Entry 8BDR (electron microscopy, 2.70 A resolution); this record covers chains A and V of the 6 polymer chains in the assembly.

Chain A:
Name: Polymerase acidic protein
From: Influenza B virus (B/Memphis/13/2003)
Notes: EC 3.1.-.-
UniProt: Q5V8Z9 (Q5V8Z9_9INFB); numbering as in UniProt (aligned over 1-726)
Amino-acid sequence (751 residues; numbered -13 to 737; the number before each row is that of its first residue; numbers below 1 keep their minus sign (Gly-13 is residue -13)):
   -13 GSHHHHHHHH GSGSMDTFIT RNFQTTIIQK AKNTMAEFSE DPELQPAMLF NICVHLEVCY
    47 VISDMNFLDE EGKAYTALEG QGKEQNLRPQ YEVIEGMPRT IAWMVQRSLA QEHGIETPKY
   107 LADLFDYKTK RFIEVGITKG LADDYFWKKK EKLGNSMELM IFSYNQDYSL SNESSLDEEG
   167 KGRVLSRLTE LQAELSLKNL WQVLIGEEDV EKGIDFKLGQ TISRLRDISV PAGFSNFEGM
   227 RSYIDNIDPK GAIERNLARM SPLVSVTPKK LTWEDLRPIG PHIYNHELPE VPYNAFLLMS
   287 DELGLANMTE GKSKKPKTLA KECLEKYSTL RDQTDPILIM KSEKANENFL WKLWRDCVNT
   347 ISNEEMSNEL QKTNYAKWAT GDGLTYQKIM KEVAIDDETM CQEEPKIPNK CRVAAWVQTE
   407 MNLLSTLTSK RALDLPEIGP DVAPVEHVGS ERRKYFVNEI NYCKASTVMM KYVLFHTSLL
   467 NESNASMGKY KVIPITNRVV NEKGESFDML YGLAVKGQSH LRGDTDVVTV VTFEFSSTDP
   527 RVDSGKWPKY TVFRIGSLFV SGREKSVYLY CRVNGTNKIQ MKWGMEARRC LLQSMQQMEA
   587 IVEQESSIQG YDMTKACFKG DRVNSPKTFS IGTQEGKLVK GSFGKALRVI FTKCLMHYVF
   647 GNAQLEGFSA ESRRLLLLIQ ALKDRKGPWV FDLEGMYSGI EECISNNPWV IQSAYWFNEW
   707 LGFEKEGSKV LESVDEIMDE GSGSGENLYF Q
Disordered / not traced: -13 to 0, 723-737
Construct notes: expression tag (-13 to 0, 727-737)

Chain V:
Molecule: 5' vRNA
Sequence (14 nucleotides; numbered 1 to 14; the number before each row is that of its first residue):
     1 AGUAGUAACA AGUU
Disordered / not traced: 13-14

Chain A / chain V interface:
Residue-residue contacts (40):
  Lys330(A) - A1(V)  salt bridge to the phosphate
  Ala365(A) - A1(V)  base contact
  Thr366(A) - A1(V)  base contact
  Thr366(A) - A10(V)  sugar contact
  Gly367(A) - A1(V)  base contact
  Gly367(A) - A10(V)  hydrogen bond to the sugar
  Asp368(A) - A11(V)  phosphate contact
  Gly369(A) - A11(V)  hydrogen bond to the phosphate
  Leu370(A) - A1(V)  base contact
  Leu370(A) - A10(V)  base contact
  Leu370(A) - A11(V)  hydrogen bond to the phosphate
  Thr371(A) - A10(V)  hydrogen bond to the phosphate
  Thr371(A) - A11(V)  hydrogen bond to the phosphate
  Thr371(A) - G12(V)  phosphate contact
  Tyr372(A) - A10(V)  base contact
  Gln388(A) - A7(V)  phosphate contact
  Pro391(A) - U6(V)  sugar contact
  Lys392(A) - G5(V)  base contact
  Ile393(A) - U6(V)  base contact
  Pro394(A) - G5(V)  sugar contact
  His506(A) - A11(V)  stacking on the base
  Arg508(A) - A11(V)  hydrogen bond to the base
  Arg508(A) - G12(V)  sugar contact
  Asp512(A) - C9(V)  sugar contact
  Val513(A) - G2(V)  base contact
  Val513(A) - U3(V)  base contact
  Val513(A) - C9(V)  hydrogen bond to the sugar
  Thr515(A) - A1(V)  hydrogen bond to the base
  Lys535(A) - U3(V)  salt bridge to the phosphate
  Arg558(A) - U3(V)  salt bridge to the phosphate
  Val559(A) - A1(V)  base contact
  Val559(A) - G2(V)  phosphate contact
  Asn560(A) - G2(V)  hydrogen bond to the sugar
  Asn560(A) - U3(V)  sugar contact
  Gly561(A) - G2(V)  hydrogen bond to the sugar
  Gly561(A) - U3(V)  hydrogen bond to the sugar
  Thr562(A) - U3(V)  sugar contact
  Gln566(A) - A4(V)  hydrogen bond to the phosphate
  Asn648(A) - G5(V)  base contact
  Asn692(A) - G5(V)  hydrogen bond to the base
Also at the interface, not in a pair above, chain A (32 interface residues in all): Trp364, Glu389, Gln504, Gln650

In short:
Chain A and chain V form an interface of 32 and 11 residues respectively; the contacts include 13 hydrogen
bonds, 3 salt bridges and 1 aromatic stacking contact. Among the polar pairs are Arg508(A)-A11(V),
Thr515(A)-A1(V) and Asn692(A)-G5(V).
Here chain A is Polymerase acidic protein (Influenza B virus (B/Memphis/13/2003)) and chain V is 5' vRNA.
Entry 8BDR (Early transcription elongation state of influenza B/Mem polymerase backtracked due to double
incoproation of nucleotide analogue ...) was determined by electron microscopy together with 7R1F, 8BE0 and
8BF5 from the same study.
